2HXC - chains D and A of the 4 polymer chains in the assembly; structure by X-ray diffraction, 1.45 A resolution.

# Chain D
Molecule: Aromatic amine dehydrogenase
Source organism: Alcaligenes faecalis
Notes: EC 1.4.99.4
UniProtKB: P84887 (AAUA_ALCFA); numbering as in UniProt (aligned over 48-182)
Amino-acid sequence (135 residues; row label = number of the first residue in the row):
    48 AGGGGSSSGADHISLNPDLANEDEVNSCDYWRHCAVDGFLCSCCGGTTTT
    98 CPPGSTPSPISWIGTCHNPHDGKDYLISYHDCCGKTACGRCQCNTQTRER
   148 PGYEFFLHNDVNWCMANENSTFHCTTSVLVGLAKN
Unresolved in the structure: 48-70, 181-182
Cystine bridges: Cys75-Cys140, Cys81-Cys113, Cys88-Cys171, Cys90-Cys138, Cys91-Cys135, Cys98-Cys129, Cys130-Cys161
Covalently attached groups: covalent link Trp109-Trp160; benzylamine (ABN) linked to Trp109
Modified positions: Trp109 (6-amino-7-hydroxy-l-tryptophan; TTQ)
Ligand contacts: benzylamine (ABN): Asp84, Asp128, Asn156, Asp157, Val158, Asn159, Phe169, Thr172
Curated features (UniProtKB/Swiss-Prot):
  - active site: Asp128 (Proton acceptor)
  - binding site (substrate): Asp84, Asn156 to Val158
  - site: Thr172 (Transition state stabilizer)

# Chain A
Molecule: Aromatic amine dehydrogenase
Source organism: Alcaligenes faecalis
Notes: EC 1.4.99.4
UniProtKB: P84888 (AAUB_ALCFA); residues 73-432 here correspond to UniProt positions 30-389 (UniProt number = residue number - 43)
Amino-acid sequence (361 residues; each row starts with the number of its first residue):
    73 REVLTGGHSVSAPQENRIYVMDSVFMHLTESRVHVYDYTNGKFLGMVPTA
   123 FNGHVQVSNDGKKIYTMTTYHERITRGKRSDVVEVWDADKLTFEKEISLP
   173 PKRVQGLNYDGLFRQTTDGKFIVLQNASPATSIGIVDVAKGDYVEDVTAA
   223 AGCWSVIPQPNRPRSFMTICGDGGLLTINLGEDGKVASQSRSKQMFSVAD
   273 DPIFIAPALDKDKAHFVSYYGNVYSADFSGDEVKVDGPWSLLNDEDKAKN
   323 WVPGGYNLVGLHRASGRMYVFMHPDGKEGTHKFPAAEIWVMDTKTKQRVA
   373 RIPGRDALSMTIDQQRNLMLTLDGGNVNVYDISQPEPKLLRTIEGAAEAS
   423 LQVQFHPVGGT
Unresolved in the structure: 73, 433
Cystine bridges: Cys225-Cys242
Ligand contacts: benzylamine (ABN): Phe97, Leu100, Asn124, Gly178, Leu179

# Interface between chain D and chain A
Contacting residue pairs (43):
  Arg79(D) - Glu74(A)  salt bridge
  Cys90(D) - Phe115(A)
  Cys91(D) - Phe115(A)
  Gly92(D) - Phe115(A)
  Gly92(D) - Leu116(A)
  Thr96(D) - Glu74(A)
  Thr96(D) - Val75(A)
  Thr96(D) - Leu76(A)
  Thr96(D) - Thr77(A)  hydrogen bond (backbone-backbone)
  Thr97(D) - Leu76(A)
  Thr97(D) - Thr77(A)
  Thr97(D) - His80(A)
  Cys98(D) - Leu76(A)
  Cys98(D) - Thr77(A)  hydrogen bond (backbone-backbone)
  Cys98(D) - His80(A)
  Pro100(D) - His80(A)
  Pro100(D) - Ser81(A)
  Pro100(D) - Val82(A)
  Pro100(D) - Leu116(A)
  Pro100(D) - Lys162(A)
  Gly101(D) - Lys162(A)  hydrogen bond (backbone-backbone)
  Gly101(D) - Leu163(A)
  Gly101(D) - Thr164(A)
  Pro104(D) - Leu76(A)  hydrophobic
  Pro104(D) - Thr77(A)
  Pro104(D) - Gly78(A)
  His127(D) - Leu76(A)
  Lys132(D) - Met118(A)  hydrogen bond (side chain-backbone)
  Lys132(D) - Leu163(A)  hydrogen bond (side chain-backbone)
  Thr133(D) - Glu102(A)
  Thr133(D) - Arg104(A)
  Thr133(D) - Met118(A)
  Thr133(D) - Pro120(A)
  Ala134(D) - Arg104(A)  hydrogen bond (backbone-side chain)
  Arg137(D) - His106(A)
  Arg137(D) - Tyr108(A)  hydrogen bond
  Arg137(D) - Phe115(A)
  Arg137(D) - Gly417(A)  hydrogen bond (side chain-backbone)
  Arg137(D) - Ala418(A)
  His170(D) - Met118(A)
  Thr173(D) - Leu76(A)
  Val175(D) - Glu74(A)
  Leu176(D) - Glu74(A)  hydrogen bond (backbone-side chain)
Also at the interface, not in a pair above, chain D (23 interface residues in all): Ser102, Asp128, Cys135, Ser174
Also at the interface, not in a pair above, chain A (24 interface residues in all): Gly117, Trp158, Asp161

# Overview
Chain D and chain A form an interface of 23 and 24 residues respectively, with 9 hydrogen bonds and 1 salt
bridge. Polar contacts include Arg79(D)-Glu74(A), Lys132(D)-Met118(A) and Lys132(D)-Leu163(A). Ligands of
chain A: benzylamine. Covalently linked benzylamine: at Trp109(D).
Here chain D is Aromatic amine dehydrogenase and chain A is Aromatic amine dehydrogenase, both from
Alcaligenes faecalis. Entry 2HXC (Crystal structure of the benzylamine complex of aromatic amine dehydrogenase
in N-semiquinone form) was determined by X-ray diffraction, deposited together with 2IUP, 2IUQ, 2IUR and 2IUV.
